PDB entry 7JZZ | electron microscopy, 3.20 A resolution | chains C and M of the 12 polymer chains in the assembly

Chain C:
Protein: Type I-F CRISPR-associated endoribonuclease Cas6/Csy4
Source organism: Pseudomonas aeruginosa
UniProt: A0A643HZS6 (A0A643HZS6_PSEAI); numbering as in UniProt (aligned over 1-187)
Chain sequence (189 residues; row label = number of the first residue in the row; numbers below 1 keep their minus sign (Phe-1 is residue -1)):
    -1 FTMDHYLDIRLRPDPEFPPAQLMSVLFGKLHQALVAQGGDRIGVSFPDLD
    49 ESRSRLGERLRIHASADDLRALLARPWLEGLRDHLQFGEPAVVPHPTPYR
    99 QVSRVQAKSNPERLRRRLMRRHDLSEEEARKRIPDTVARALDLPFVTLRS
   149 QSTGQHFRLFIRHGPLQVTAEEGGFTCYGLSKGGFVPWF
Not modelled in the structure: -1 to 0
Construct notes: expression tag (-1 to 0)

Chain M:
Molecule: 61-nt RNA strand
Source organism: Pseudomonas aeruginosa
Sequence (61 nucleotides; row label = number of the first residue in the row):
     1 CUAAGAAAUUCACGGCGGGCUUGAUGUCCGCGUCUACCUGAUUCACUGCC
    51 GUAUAGGCAGC
Construct notes: conflict A41 (G1458 in 313291946), A53 (G1446 in 313291946)

Chain C / chain M interface:
Residue-residue contacts - 61 pairs, chain C then chain M:
  Pro13(C) with C38(M), hydrogen bond to the base
  Glu14(C) with C38(M), base contact; A41(M), phosphate contact
  Pro16(C) with A41(M), phosphate contact; U42(M), sugar contact
  Ala18(C) with U42(M), sugar contact
  Gln19(C) with A41(M), hydrogen bond to the phosphate
  His29(C) with C61(M), salt bridge to the phosphate
  Ser52(C) with U42(M), base contact
  Arg102(C) with C58(M), phosphate contact; G60(M), hydrogen bond to the base
  Gln104(C) with C58(M), hydrogen bond to the base; A59(M), hydrogen bond to the base; G60(M), base contact
  Ser107(C) with A45(M), hydrogen bond to the sugar; C46(M), hydrogen bond to the phosphate
  Asn108(C) with C46(M), hydrogen bond to the phosphate; U47(M), hydrogen bond to the phosphate
  Arg111(C) with C46(M), salt bridge to the phosphate; U47(M), salt bridge to the phosphate; G48(M), base contact
  Leu112(C) with U54(M), sugar contact
  Arg114(C) with U47(M), salt bridge to the phosphate; G48(M), salt bridge to the phosphate
  Arg115(C) with C49(M), salt bridge to the phosphate; C50(M), salt bridge to the phosphate; G51(M), hydrogen bond to the base
  Leu116(C) with A53(M), sugar contact
  Arg119(C) with C50(M), salt bridge to the phosphate; G51(M), salt bridge to the phosphate; U52(M), hydrogen bond to the phosphate; A53(M), salt bridge to the phosphate
  His120(C) with U52(M), hydrogen bond to the phosphate; A53(M), salt bridge to the phosphate
  Arg130(C) with U54(M), hydrogen bond to the base
  Ile131(C) with U54(M), base contact
  Val135(C) with U54(M), phosphate contact
  Ala138(C) with A45(M), base contact
  Leu139(C) with A45(M), hydrogen bond to the base
  Phe143(C) with U42(M), stacking on the base
  Val144(C) with U42(M), base contact
  Thr145(C) with U42(M), hydrogen bond to the base
  Ser148(C) with G60(M), hydrogen bond to the phosphate; C61(M), hydrogen bond to the phosphate
  Gln149(C) with C61(M), hydrogen bond to the phosphate
  Ser150(C) with G60(M), phosphate contact; C61(M), hydrogen bond to the phosphate
  Thr151(C) with G60(M), base contact
  Gln153(C) with C46(M), hydrogen bond to the sugar; U47(M), sugar contact; G60(M), base contact
  His154(C) with C44(M), hydrogen bond to the base
  Phe155(C) with C46(M), base contact; G60(M), stacking on the base
  Arg156(C) with U42(M), sugar contact; A45(M), salt bridge to the phosphate
  Phe158(C) with A45(M), base contact
  Cys175(C) with G60(M), hydrogen bond to the phosphate
  Tyr176(C) with G60(M), hydrogen bond to the sugar
  Lys180(C) with C58(M), phosphate contact; A59(M), salt bridge to the phosphate
Interface residues without a listed pair, chain C (43 interface residues in all): Phe15, Arg137, Pro142, Arg147, Thr174
Interface residues without a listed pair, chain M (20 interface residues in all): U43, A55

Summary:
The interface between chain C and chain M involves 43 residues on one side and 20 on the other, with 23
hydrogen bonds, 13 salt bridges and 2 aromatic stacking contacts. Polar pairs include Pro13(C)-C38(M),
Arg102(C)-G60(M) and Gln104(C)-C58(M).
Chain C is Type I-F CRISPR-associated endoribonuclease Cas6/Csy4 and chain M is a 61-nt RNA strand, both from
Pseudomonas aeruginosa; the structure, Cryo-EM structure of CRISPR-Cas surveillance complex with AcrIF14, was
determined by electron microscopy (same publication as 7JZW and 7JZX).
